7E0P - chain A; structure by X-ray diffraction, 2.63 A resolution.

[Chain A]
Molecule: Indoleamine 2,3-dioxygenase 1
Organism: Homo sapiens
Notes: EC 1.13.11.52
UniProt: P14902 (I23O1_HUMAN); residue numbers follow UniProt; this construct covers 12-403
Amino-acid sequence (392 residues; numbered 12 to 403; the number before each row is that of its first residue):
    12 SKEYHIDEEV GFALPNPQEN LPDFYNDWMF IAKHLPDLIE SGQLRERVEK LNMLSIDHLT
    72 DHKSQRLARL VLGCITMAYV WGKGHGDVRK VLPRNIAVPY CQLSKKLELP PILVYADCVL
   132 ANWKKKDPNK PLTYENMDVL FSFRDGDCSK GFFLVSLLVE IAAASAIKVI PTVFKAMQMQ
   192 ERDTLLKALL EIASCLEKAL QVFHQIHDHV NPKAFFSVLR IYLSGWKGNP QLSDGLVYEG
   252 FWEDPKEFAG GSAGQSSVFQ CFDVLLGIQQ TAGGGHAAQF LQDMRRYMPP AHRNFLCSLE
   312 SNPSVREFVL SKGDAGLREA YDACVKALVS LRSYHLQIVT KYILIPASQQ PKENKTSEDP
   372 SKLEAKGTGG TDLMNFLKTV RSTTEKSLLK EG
Disordered / not traced: 361-379, 402-403
Swiss-Prot annotation at these positions:
  - binding site (heme b): His346
Bound ions: heme Fe: His346 (together with HU0)
Residues lining bound ligands:
  - heme (HEM): Phe163, Ser167, Val170, Phe214, Ile217, Phe226, Ser263, Ala264, Gly265, Phe270, Phe291, Arg343, His346, Ile349, Val350, Tyr353, Ile354, Leu384, Phe387, Leu388, Val391
  - HU0 (4-[[(6-bromanyl-1H-indazol-4-yl)amino]methyl]phenol): Tyr126, Cys129, Val130, Phe163, Phe164, Ser167, Phe226, Arg231, Leu234, Ser235, Gly262, Ser263, Ala264, His346, Ile354

[Overview]
Ligands of chain A: compound HU0 and heme. UniProt lists heme b-binding residue His346.
Chain A is Indoleamine 2,3-dioxygenase 1 (Homo sapiens); the structure, Crystal Structure of Human Indoleamine
2,3-dioxygenagse 1 (hIDO1) Complexed with 4-(((6-Bromo-1H-indazol-4-yl)amino)methyl)phenol (2), was determined
by X-ray diffraction together with 7E0O, 7E0Q, 7E0S, 7E0T and 7E0U from the same study.
